PDB entry 9G0V | X-ray diffraction, 2.78 A resolution | chain A

# Chain A
Protein: Leukotriene C4 synthase
Organism: Homo sapiens
Notes: EC 4.4.1.20, 2.5.1.-
Reference sequence: Q16873 (LTC4S_HUMAN); residue numbers follow UniProt; this construct covers 2-150
Amino-acid sequence (157 residues; row label = number of the first residue in the row; numbers below 1 keep their minus sign (Met-6 is residue -6)):
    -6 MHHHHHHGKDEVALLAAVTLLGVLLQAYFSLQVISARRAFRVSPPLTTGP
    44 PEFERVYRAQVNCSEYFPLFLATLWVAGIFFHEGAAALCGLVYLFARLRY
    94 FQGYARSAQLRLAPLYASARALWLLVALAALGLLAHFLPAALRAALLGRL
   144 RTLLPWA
Unresolved in the structure: -6 to 1, 141-150
Differences from the reference sequence: initiating methionine (-6); expression tag (-5 to 1)
Small-molecule neighbours:
  - A1IHO (1-[3,4-bis(fluoranyl)phenyl]-9-[6-[2,2,2-tris(fluoranyl)ethoxy]pyrimidin-4-yl]-1,9-diazaspiro[5.5]undecan-2-one): Val16, Leu17, Ala20, Tyr21, Ser23, Leu24, Tyr59, Leu62, Arg90, Leu108, Ser111, Ala112, Leu115, Trp116, Val119
  - glutathione (GSH): Phe22, Ser23, Val26, Ile27, Arg30, Pro37, Pro38, Leu39, Thr40, Arg51, Gln53, Asn55, Glu58, Tyr59, Tyr93, Tyr97, Arg104, Leu108

# Overview
Chain A binds glutathione and compound A1IHO.
Chain A is Leukotriene C4 synthase (Homo sapiens); the structure, Human LTC4 synthase in complex with compound
1, was determined by X-ray diffraction (same publication as 9G0U, 9G14 and 9G1T).
